6RRD - chains T and Q of the 20 polymer chains in the assembly; structure by electron microscopy, 3.10 A resolution.

# Chain T
Molecule: Template strand
Organism: synthetic construct
Sequence (70 nucleotides; each row starts with the number of its first residue):
     1 GTCTTCAACTGCTTTCGCATGAAGTACCTCCCAACTACTTTTCCTCACAC
    51 TTGTACTCCATGACTAAACC
Not modelled in the structure: 1-3, 22-27, 61-70

# Chain Q
Molecule: RNA polymerase I-specific transcription initiation factor RRN7
Organism: Saccharomyces cerevisiae
UniProt: P40992 (RRN7_YEAST); numbering as in UniProt (aligned over 1-514)
Chain sequence (514 residues; each row starts with the number of its first residue):
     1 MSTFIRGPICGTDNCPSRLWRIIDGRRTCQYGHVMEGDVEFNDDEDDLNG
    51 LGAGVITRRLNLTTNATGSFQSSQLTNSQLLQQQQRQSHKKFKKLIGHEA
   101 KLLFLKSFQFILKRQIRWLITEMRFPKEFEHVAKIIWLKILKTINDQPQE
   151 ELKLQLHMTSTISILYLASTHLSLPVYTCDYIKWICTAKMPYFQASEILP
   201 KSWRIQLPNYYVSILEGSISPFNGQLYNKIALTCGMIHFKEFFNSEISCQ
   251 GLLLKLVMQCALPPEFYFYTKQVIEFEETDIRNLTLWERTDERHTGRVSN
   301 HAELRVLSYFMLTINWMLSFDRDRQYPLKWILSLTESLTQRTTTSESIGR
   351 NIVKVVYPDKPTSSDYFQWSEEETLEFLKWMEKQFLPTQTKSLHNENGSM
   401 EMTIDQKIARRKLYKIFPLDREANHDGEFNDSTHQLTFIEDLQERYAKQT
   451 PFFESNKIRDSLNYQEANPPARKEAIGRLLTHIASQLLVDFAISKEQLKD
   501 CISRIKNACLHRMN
Not modelled in the structure: 1-2, 47-50, 389-404, 454-468
Metal / ion sites: Zn2+: Asn14, His33
Curated features (UniProtKB/Swiss-Prot):
  - zinc finger: Thr3 to Glu36 (RRN7-type)
  - region: Gly37 to Ala66 (B-reader), Thr67 to Lys101 (B-linker)
  - binding site (Zn(2+)): Cys10, Cys15, Cys29, His33
  - mutagenesis: Cys29 (C29A: Impaired binding to Pol I), His33 (H33S: Impaired binding to Pol I)

# Chain T / chain Q interface
Pairs across the interface - 19 pairs, chain T then chain Q:
  DT20(T) with Leu51(Q), phosphate contact
  DG21(T) with Leu51(Q), hydrogen bond to the phosphate
  DT42(T) with Tyr210(Q), hydrogen bond to the phosphate
  DC43(T) with Tyr210(Q), phosphate contact; Ile214(Q), sugar contact
  DC44(T) with Leu154(Q), phosphate contact; Gln155(Q), phosphate contact; Leu156(Q), sugar contact; His157(Q), phosphate contact
  DT45(T) with Gln155(Q), phosphate contact; His157(Q), phosphate contact; Gln225(Q), sugar contact; Lys229(Q), salt bridge to the phosphate
  DC46(T) with Gln225(Q), phosphate contact; Asn228(Q), phosphate contact; Arg293(Q), hydrogen bond to the base
  DA47(T) with Arg293(Q), hydrogen bond to the base; His294(Q), base contact
  DA49(T) with Arg297(Q), base contact
Also at the interface, not in a pair above, chain T (10 interface residues in all): DC48
Also at the interface, not in a pair above, chain Q (21 interface residues in all): Gly52, Lys101, Lys153, Thr159, Phe222, Asn223, Gly224, Thr295

# Overview
The interface between chain T and chain Q involves 10 residues on one side and 21 on the other; the contacts
include 4 hydrogen bonds and 1 salt bridge. Among the polar pairs are DC46(T)-Arg293(Q), DA47(T)-Arg293(Q) and
DG21(T)-Leu51(Q).
Here chain T is Template strand (synthetic construct) and chain Q is RNA polymerase I-specific transcription
initiation factor RRN7 (Saccharomyces cerevisiae). Entry 6RRD (RNA Polymerase I Pre-initiation complex DNA
opening intermediate 1) was determined by electron microscopy together with 6RQH, 6RQL, 6RQT, 6RUI, 6RUO and
6RWE from the same study.
